PDB entry 8VLK | X-ray diffraction, 1.76 A resolution | chains A and B

# Chain A (and B)
Molecule: Cytosine deaminase
Source organism: Saccharomyces cerevisiae
Notes: EC 3.5.4.1; chain B of this document is another copy of the same molecule, construct and numbering; everything in this record applies to it too
UniProt: Q12178 (FCY1_YEAST); numbering as in UniProt (aligned over 1-158)
Chain sequence (161 residues; each row starts with the number of its first residue; numbers below 1 keep their minus sign (Gly-2 is residue -2)):
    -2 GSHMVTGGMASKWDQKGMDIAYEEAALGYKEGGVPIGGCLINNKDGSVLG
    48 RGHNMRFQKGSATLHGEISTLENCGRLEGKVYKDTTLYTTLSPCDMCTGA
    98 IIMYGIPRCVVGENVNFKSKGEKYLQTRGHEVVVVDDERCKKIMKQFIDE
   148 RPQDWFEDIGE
Not modelled in the structure: -2 to 4 (chain B: -2 to 1, 157-158)
Differences from the reference sequence: expression tag (-2 to 0)
Metal / ion sites: Zn2+: His62, Cys91, Cys94
Curated features (UniProtKB/Swiss-Prot):
  - active site: Glu64 (Proton donor)
  - binding site (substrate): Asn51, Asp155
  - binding site (Zn(2+)): His62, Cys91, Cys94
From the paper describing this entry:
  - conformationally variable residues (loop rearrangement): Gly72 to Lys80
  - catalytic residues: Glu64, Asp155 (citing earlier work)
  - mutagenesis - E64V, M100W: increased stability
  - mutagenesis - E64V: abolished catalytic activity
  - mutagenesis - R73G, D155S: decreased stability
  - mutagenesis - E64V: unchanged binding to Cytosine deaminase (chain A)
  - mutagenesis - R73G: decreased binding to Cytosine deaminase (chain A)

# How chain A and chain B interact
Pairs across the interface (52; chain A residue first):
  Arg53(A) - Arg73(B)
  Arg53(A) - Tyr101(B)  hydrogen bond
  Phe54(A) - Arg73(B)
  Gly57(A) - Arg73(B)
  Ser58(A) - Glu69(B)  hydrogen bond
  Ala59(A) - Leu68(B)
  Ala59(A) - Glu69(B)  hydrogen bond (backbone-side chain)
  Ala59(A) - Gly72(B)
  Ala59(A) - Tyr79(B)
  Ala59(A) - Tyr101(B)  hydrogen bond (backbone-side chain)
  Thr60(A) - Ile65(B)
  Thr60(A) - Leu68(B)
  Thr60(A) - Glu69(B)  hydrogen bond
  His62(A) - Met100(B)
  Ile65(A) - Thr60(B)
  Leu68(A) - Ala59(B)
  Glu69(A) - Ser58(B)  hydrogen bond
  Glu69(A) - Ala59(B)  hydrogen bond (side chain-backbone)
  Glu69(A) - Thr60(B)  hydrogen bond
  Gly72(A) - Ala59(B)
  Arg73(A) - Arg53(B)  hydrogen bond (side chain-backbone)
  Arg73(A) - Phe54(B)
  Arg73(A) - Gly57(B)
  Arg73(A) - Ser58(B)
  Arg73(A) - Ala59(B)
  Cys91(A) - Met100(B)  hydrophobic
  Asp92(A) - Gly96(B)
  Asp92(A) - Ile99(B)
  Asp92(A) - Arg125(B)  salt bridge
  Met93(A) - Met93(B)
  Met93(A) - Gly96(B)  hydrogen bond (backbone-backbone)
  Met93(A) - Ala97(B)
  Gly96(A) - Asp92(B)
  Gly96(A) - Met93(B)  hydrogen bond (backbone-backbone)
  Ala97(A) - Met93(B)
  Ile99(A) - Asp92(B)
  Met100(A) - His62(B)
  Met100(A) - Cys91(B)  hydrophobic
  Met100(A) - Met93(B)  hydrophobic
  Tyr101(A) - Ala59(B)  hydrogen bond (side chain-backbone)
  Tyr101(A) - Thr60(B)
  Lys117(A) - Arg125(B)
  Tyr121(A) - Tyr121(B)
  Arg125(A) - Asp92(B)  salt bridge
  Arg125(A) - Lys117(B)
  Glu154(A) - Arg73(B)  salt bridge
  Glu154(A) - Leu74(B)
  Ile156(A) - Met100(B)
  Gly157(A) - Gly76(B)
  Gly157(A) - Lys80(B)  hydrogen bond (backbone-side chain)
  Gly157(A) - Tyr101(B)
  Glu158(A) - Gly76(B)
Other interface residues (no listed pair), chain A (30 interface residues in all): Leu61, Tyr79, Asp155
Other interface residues (no listed pair), chain B (28 interface residues in all): Leu61

# In short
The interface between chain A and chain B involves 30 residues on one side and 28 on the other, with 13
hydrogen bonds and 3 salt bridges. Among the polar pairs are Asp92(A)-Arg125(B), Glu154(A)-Arg73(B) and
Arg53(A)-Tyr101(B). From the paper: catalytic residues Glu64(A) and Asp155(A); E64V and M100W of chain A
increase stability; 4 substitutions were tested in all.
Both chains are Cytosine deaminase (Saccharomyces cerevisiae). Entry 8VLK (Crystal structure of the yeast
cytosine deaminase containing both open and closed active sites) was determined by X-ray diffraction (same
publication as 8VLJ, 8VLL and 8VLM).
